Entry 3VV9 (X-ray diffraction, 2.85 A resolution); this record covers chains A and B.

[Chain A (and B)]
Protein: Alternative oxidase, mitochondrial
Source organism: Trypanosoma brucei brucei
Notes: chain B of this document is another copy of the same molecule, construct and numbering; everything in this record applies to it too
Reference sequence: Q26710 (AOX_TRYBB); residue numbers follow UniProt; this construct covers 1-329
Sequence (329 residues; row label = number of the first residue in the row):
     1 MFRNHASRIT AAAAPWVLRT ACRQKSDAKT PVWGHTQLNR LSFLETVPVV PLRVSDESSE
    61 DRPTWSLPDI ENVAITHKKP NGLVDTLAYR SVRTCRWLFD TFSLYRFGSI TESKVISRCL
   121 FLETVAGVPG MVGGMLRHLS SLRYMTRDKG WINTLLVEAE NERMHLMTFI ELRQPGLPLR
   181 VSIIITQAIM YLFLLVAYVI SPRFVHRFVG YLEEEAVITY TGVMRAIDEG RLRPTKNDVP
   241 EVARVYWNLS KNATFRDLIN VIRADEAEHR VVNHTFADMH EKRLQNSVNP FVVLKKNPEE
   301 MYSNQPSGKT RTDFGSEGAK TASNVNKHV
Disordered / not traced: 1-30, 298-329 (chain B: 1-31, 300-329)
Curated features (UniProtKB/Swiss-Prot):
  - binding site (Fe cation): Glu-123, Glu-162, His-165, Glu-213, Glu-266, His-269
Ion coordination: Fe ion site 1: Glu-123, Glu-162, Glu-266 (together with hydroxide ion); Fe ion site 2: Glu-162, Glu-213, Glu-266
Ligand contacts: hydroxide ion (OH): Glu-123, Ala-126, Glu-162, Ala-216, Tyr-220, Glu-266
What the authors report for this chain:
  - self-association interface (contacts with another copy of this molecule): Pro-31 to Arg-62, Met-131, Met-135, His-138, Leu-139, Ser-141, Leu-142, Arg-143, Met-145, Arg-147, Asp-148, Leu-156, Ala-159, Arg-163, Leu-166, Met-167, Arg-180, Ile-183, Gln-187
  - Fe ion coordination: Glu-123, Glu-162, Glu-213, Glu-266
  - contacts within the chain: Asn-161/Tyr-246 (hydrogen bond), Asn-161/Asp-265 (hydrogen bond), Glu-123/His-165 (hydrogen bond), Glu-162/His-165 (hydrogen bond), Asn-161/His-165 (hydrogen bond), Tyr-198/His-206 (hydrogen bond), Trp-65/Asp-265 (hydrogen bond), Trp-247/Asp-265 (hydrogen bond), Glu-162/His-269 (hydrogen bond), Glu-213/His-269 (hydrogen bond), Asn-161/His-269 (hydrogen bond)
  - catalytic residues: Tyr-220 (proposed by the authors, not directly observed)
  - mutagenesis - R118A, R118Q, L122A, L122N, E213A, E215A, A216L, A216N, T219V, Y220F: abolished catalytic activity
  - mutagenesis - Y246A: decreased catalytic activity

[Chain A / chain B interface]
Pairs across the interface (161; chain A residue first):
  Pro-31(A) / Asp-69(B)
  Val-32(A) / Lys-295(B)
  Val-32(A) / Lys-296(B)
  Val-32(A) / Asn-297(B)
  Trp-33(A) / Trp-65(B)
  Trp-33(A) / Glu-268(B)
  Trp-33(A) / Phe-291(B)  hydrophobic
  Trp-33(A) / Leu-294(B)
  Gly-34(A) / Asp-69(B)
  His-35(A) / Asp-69(B)  salt bridge
  His-35(A) / Asn-72(B)
  His-35(A) / Val-73(B)
  Leu-38(A) / Trp-65(B)  hydrophobic
  Leu-38(A) / Val-73(B)  hydrophobic
  Leu-38(A) / Glu-268(B)
  Leu-38(A) / Arg-270(B)  hydrogen bond (backbone-side chain)
  Leu-38(A) / Val-271(B)
  Asn-39(A) / Asn-72(B)  hydrogen bond (side chain-backbone)
  Asn-39(A) / Val-73(B)
  Asn-39(A) / Ala-74(B)  hydrogen bond (side chain-backbone)
  Asn-39(A) / Thr-76(B)
  Asn-39(A) / Arg-270(B)
  Arg-40(A) / Val-271(B)
  Leu-41(A) / His-77(B)
  Leu-41(A) / Lys-78(B)
  Leu-41(A) / His-274(B)
  Ser-42(A) / Lys-78(B)
  Ser-42(A) / Thr-275(B)
  Ser-42(A) / Asp-278(B)  hydrogen bond
  Phe-43(A) / Thr-275(B)  hydrogen bond (backbone-side chain)
  Phe-43(A) / Phe-291(B)  hydrophobic
  Phe-43(A) / Leu-294(B)  hydrophobic
  Leu-44(A) / Asp-278(B)
  Leu-44(A) / Lys-282(B)
  Thr-46(A) / Pro-290(B)
  Val-47(A) / Leu-284(B)  hydrophobic
  Val-49(A) / Glu-299(B)
  Val-50(A) / Val-288(B)  hydrophobic
  Val-50(A) / Val-293(B)  hydrophobic
  Leu-52(A) / Lys-149(B)
  Leu-52(A) / Val-288(B)  hydrophobic
  Arg-53(A) / Val-292(B)
  Arg-53(A) / Val-293(B)
  Val-54(A) / Arg-147(B)
  Asp-56(A) / Gly-150(B)  hydrogen bond (backbone-backbone)
  Asp-56(A) / Val-292(B)
  Glu-57(A) / Arg-147(B)
  Glu-57(A) / Asp-148(B)  hydrogen bond (side chain-backbone)
  Glu-57(A) / Lys-149(B)  hydrogen bond (side chain-backbone)
  Ser-59(A) / Asn-153(B)
  Trp-65(A) / Trp-33(B)
  Trp-65(A) / Leu-38(B)  hydrophobic
  Asp-69(A) / Gly-34(B)
  Asp-69(A) / His-35(B)  salt bridge
  Asn-72(A) / His-35(B)
  Asn-72(A) / Asn-39(B)
  Val-73(A) / His-35(B)
  Val-73(A) / Leu-38(B)  hydrophobic
  Val-73(A) / Asn-39(B)
  Ala-74(A) / Asn-39(B)  hydrogen bond (backbone-side chain)
  Thr-76(A) / Asn-39(B)
  Thr-76(A) / Leu-41(B)
  His-77(A) / Leu-41(B)
  Lys-78(A) / Leu-41(B)
  Leu-120(A) / Met-145(B)  hydrophobic
  Glu-123(A) / Leu-142(B)
  Thr-124(A) / Leu-142(B)
  Gly-127(A) / His-138(B)  hydrogen bond (backbone-side chain)
  Gly-127(A) / Leu-142(B)
  Met-131(A) / Met-135(B)  hydrophobic
  Met-131(A) / His-138(B)
  Met-135(A) / Met-131(B)  hydrophobic
  Met-135(A) / Met-135(B)  hydrophobic
  Met-135(A) / Tyr-191(B)
  His-138(A) / Gly-127(B)  hydrogen bond (side chain-backbone)
  His-138(A) / Met-131(B)
  His-138(A) / Ala-159(B)  hydrogen bond (side chain-backbone)
  His-138(A) / Arg-163(B)
  Leu-139(A) / Val-128(B)  hydrophobic
  Leu-139(A) / Gln-187(B)  hydrogen bond (backbone-side chain)
  Leu-139(A) / Tyr-191(B)  hydrophobic
  Ser-141(A) / Arg-163(B)  hydrogen bond
  Leu-142(A) / Glu-123(B)
  Leu-142(A) / Thr-124(B)
  Leu-142(A) / Gly-127(B)
  Leu-142(A) / Val-128(B)  hydrophobic
  Leu-142(A) / Leu-166(B)
  Leu-142(A) / Ile-183(B)
  Arg-143(A) / Ile-183(B)
  Arg-143(A) / Ile-184(B)
  Arg-143(A) / Gln-187(B)
  Met-145(A) / Leu-166(B)  hydrophobic
  Met-145(A) / Met-167(B)
  Met-145(A) / Pro-175(B)  hydrophobic
  Met-145(A) / Arg-180(B)
  Thr-146(A) / Met-167(B)
  Arg-147(A) / Val-54(B)
  Arg-147(A) / Glu-57(B)
  Arg-147(A) / Met-167(B)
  Arg-147(A) / Glu-171(B)  salt bridge
  Arg-147(A) / Val-242(B)
  Asp-148(A) / Glu-57(B)  hydrogen bond (backbone-side chain)
  Asp-148(A) / Arg-163(B)
  Lys-149(A) / Leu-52(B)
  Lys-149(A) / Glu-57(B)  hydrogen bond (backbone-side chain)
  Gly-150(A) / Asp-56(B)
  Gly-150(A) / Glu-57(B)
  Ile-152(A) / Arg-163(B)
  Asn-153(A) / Ser-59(B)
  Asn-153(A) / Glu-160(B)
  Leu-156(A) / Leu-156(B)  hydrophobic
  Ala-159(A) / His-138(B)
  Arg-163(A) / His-138(B)
  Arg-163(A) / Ser-141(B)  hydrogen bond
  Arg-163(A) / Leu-142(B)
  Arg-163(A) / Asp-148(B)
  Arg-163(A) / Ile-152(B)
  Leu-166(A) / Ser-141(B)
  Leu-166(A) / Leu-142(B)  hydrophobic
  Leu-166(A) / Met-145(B)  hydrophobic
  Met-167(A) / Ser-141(B)
  Met-167(A) / Thr-146(B)
  Met-167(A) / Arg-147(B)
  Ile-170(A) / Met-145(B)  hydrophobic
  Glu-171(A) / Arg-147(B)  salt bridge
  Pro-175(A) / Met-145(B)  hydrophobic
  Arg-180(A) / Met-145(B)
  Ile-183(A) / Arg-143(B)
  Ile-183(A) / Met-145(B)  hydrophobic
  Ile-184(A) / Arg-143(B)
  Gln-187(A) / Leu-139(B)
  Gln-187(A) / Arg-143(B)  hydrogen bond
  Tyr-191(A) / Met-135(B)
  Tyr-191(A) / Leu-139(B)  hydrophobic
  Val-242(A) / Arg-147(B)
  Ala-264(A) / Leu-38(B)
  Glu-268(A) / Trp-33(B)  hydrogen bond
  Glu-268(A) / Leu-38(B)
  Arg-270(A) / Leu-38(B)  hydrogen bond (side chain-backbone)
  Arg-270(A) / Asn-39(B)  hydrogen bond
  Val-271(A) / Gln-37(B)
  Val-271(A) / Leu-38(B)
  Val-271(A) / Arg-40(B)
  Val-271(A) / Leu-41(B)
  Val-271(A) / Phe-43(B)  hydrophobic
  His-274(A) / Leu-41(B)
  Thr-275(A) / Ser-42(B)  hydrogen bond
  Thr-275(A) / Phe-43(B)  hydrogen bond (side chain-backbone)
  Thr-275(A) / Leu-44(B)
  Asp-278(A) / Ser-42(B)  hydrogen bond
  Asp-278(A) / Leu-44(B)
  Val-288(A) / Val-50(B)  hydrophobic
  Val-288(A) / Pro-51(B)
  Pro-290(A) / Val-47(B)  hydrophobic
  Val-292(A) / Arg-53(B)
  Val-292(A) / Asp-56(B)
  Val-293(A) / Val-50(B)  hydrophobic
  Val-293(A) / Pro-51(B)
  Val-293(A) / Arg-53(B)
  Leu-294(A) / Val-32(B)
  Leu-294(A) / Trp-33(B)  hydrophobic
Also at the interface, not in a pair above, chain A (87 interface residues in all): Pro-51, Glu-60, Ile-70, Val-128, Ser-140, Tyr-144, Glu-160, Ala-267, Met-279, Lys-282, Leu-284, Phe-291
Also at the interface, not in a pair above, chain B (89 interface residues in all): Ile-70, Val-132, Gly-134, Tyr-144, Ile-170, Ala-264, Ala-267, Met-279, Ser-287

[In short]
87 residues of chain A and 89 residues of chain B are in contact, with 24 hydrogen bonds and 4 salt bridges.
Polar pairs include His-35(A)/Asp-69(B), Arg-147(A)/Glu-171(B) and Leu-38(A)/Arg-270(B). The paper reports the
catalytic residue Tyr-220(A); R118A, R118Q and L122A of chain A, among others, abolish catalytic activity; 11
substitutions were tested in all.
Chain A and chain B are both Alternative oxidase, mitochondrial (Trypanosoma brucei brucei); the structure,
Crystal structure of cyanide-insensitive alternative oxidase from Trypanosoma brucei, was determined by X-ray
diffraction.
